Entry 6WUB (electron microscopy, 3.20 A resolution); this record covers chains a and o of the 12 polymer chains in the assembly.

# Chain a
Molecule: 16S rRNA
Organism: Enterococcus faecalis OG1RF
Sequence (1548 nucleotides; row label = number of the first residue in the row):
     3 UGAGAGUUUGAUCCUGGCUCAGGACGAACGCUGGCGGCGUGCCUAAUACA
    53 UGCAAGUCGAACGCUUCUUUCCUCCCGAGUGCUUGCACUCAAUUGGAAAG
   103 AGGAGUGGCGGACGGGUGAGUAACACGUGGGUAACCUACCCAUCAGAGGG
   153 GGAUAACACUUGGAAACAGGUGCUAAUACCGCAUAACAGUUUAUGCCGCA
   203 UGGCAUAAGAGUGAAAGGCGCUUUCGGGUGUCGCUGAUGGAUGGACCCGC
   253 GGUGCAUUAGCUAGUUGGUGAGGUAACGGCUCACCAAGGCCACGAUGCAU
   303 AGCCGACCUGAGAGGGUGAUCGGCCACACUGGGACUGAGACACGGCCCAG
   353 ACUCCUACGGGAGGCAGCAGUAGGGAAUCUUCGGCAAUGGACGAAAGUCU
   403 GACCGAGCAACGCCGCGUGAGUGAAGAAGGUUUUCGGAUCGUAAAACUCU
   453 GUUGUUAGAGAAGAACAAGGACGUUAGUAACUGAACGUCCCCUGACGGUA
   503 UCUAACCAGAAAGCCACGGCUAACUACGUGCCAGCAGCCGCGGUAAUACG
   553 UAGGUGGCAAGCGUUGUCCGGAUUUAUUGGGCGUAAAGCGAGCGCAGGCG
   603 GUUUCUUAAGUCUGAUGUGAAAGCCCCCGGCUCAACCGGGGAGGGUCAUU
   653 GGAAACUGGGAGACUUGAGUGCAGAAGAGGAGAGUGGAAUUCCAUGUGUA
   703 GCGGUGAAAUGCGUAGAUAUAUGGAGGAACACCAGUGGCGAAGGCGGCUC
   753 UCUGGUCUGUAACUGACGCUGAGGCUCGAAAGCGUGGGGAGCAAACAGGA
   803 UUAGAUACCCUGGUAGUCCACGCCGUAAACGAUGAGUGCUAAGUGUUGGA
   853 GGGUUUCCGCCCUUCAGUGCUGCAGCAAACGCAUUAAGCACUCCGCCUGG
   903 GGAGUACGACCGCAAGGUUGAAACUCAAAGGAAUUGACGGGGGCCCGCAC
   953 AAGCGGUGGAGCAUGUGGUUUAAUUCGAAGCAACGCGAAGAACCUUACCA
  1003 GGUCUUGACAUCCUUUGACCACUCUAGAGAUAGAGCUUUCCCUUCGGGGA
  1053 CAAAGUGACAGGUGGUGCAUGGUUGUCGUCAGCUCGUGUCGUGAGAUGUU
  1103 GGGUUAAGUCCCGCAACGAGCGCAACCCUUAUUGUUAGUUGCCAUCAUUU
  1153 AGUUGGGCACUCUAGCGAGACUGCCGGUGACAAACCGGAGGAAGGUGGGG
  1203 AUGACGUCAAAUCAUCAUGCCCCUUAUGACCUGGGCUACACACGUGCUAC
  1253 AAUGGGAAGUACAACGAGUCGCUAGACCGCGAGGUCAUGCAAAUCUCUUA
  1303 AAGCUUCUCUCAGUUCGGAUUGCAGGCUGCAACUCGCCUGCAUGAAGCCG
  1353 GAAUCGCUAGUAAUCGCGGAUCAGCACGCCGCGGUGAAUACGUUCCCGGG
  1403 CCUUGUACACACCGCCCGUCACACCACGAGAGUUUGUAACACCCGAAGUC
  1453 GGUGAGGUAACCUUUUUGGAGCCAGCCGCCUAAGGUGGGAUAGAUGAUUG
  1503 GGGUGAAGUCGUAACAAGGUAGCCGUAUCGGAAGGUGCGGCUGGAUCA
Disordered / not traced: 72-96, 950-1080, 1125-1395

# Chain o
Name: 30S ribosomal protein S15
Organism: Enterococcus faecalis OG1RF
UniProt: A0A1B4XRW3 (A0A1B4XRW3_ENTFL); residues 2-89 here = UniProt positions 2-89
Chain sequence (88 residues; row label = number of the first residue in the row):
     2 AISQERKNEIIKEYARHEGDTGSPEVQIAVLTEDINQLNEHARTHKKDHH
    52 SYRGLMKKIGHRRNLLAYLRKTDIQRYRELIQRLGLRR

# Chain a / chain o interface
Pairs across the interface (52; chain a residue first):
  G594(a) - Arg54(o)  hydrogen bond to the sugar
  C595(a) - Lys58(o)  salt bridge to the phosphate
  G596(a) - Gly61(o)  phosphate contact
  G671(a) - Gln28(o)  sugar contact
  G671(a) - His62(o)  hydrogen bond to the sugar
  U672(a) - Thr22(o)  hydrogen bond to the sugar
  U672(a) - Gln28(o)  hydrogen bond to the sugar
  G673(a) - Lys8(o)  salt bridge to the phosphate
  G673(a) - Thr22(o)  hydrogen bond to the sugar
  C674(a) - Gln5(o)  phosphate contact
  C674(a) - Lys8(o)  salt bridge to the phosphate
  C674(a) - Asn9(o)  phosphate contact
  A675(a) - Gln5(o)  phosphate contact
  G681(a) - His51(o)  sugar contact
  G681(a) - Ser52(o)  base contact
  G682(a) - Asp49(o)  hydrogen bond to the sugar
  G682(a) - His51(o)  sugar contact
  A683(a) - His46(o)  sugar contact
  A683(a) - Lys48(o)  sugar contact
  A683(a) - Asp49(o)  sugar contact
  G684(a) - His46(o)  sugar contact
  G684(a) - Lys48(o)  phosphate contact
  A743(a) - Arg54(o)  salt bridge to the phosphate
  A744(a) - His51(o)  base contact
  G745(a) - His51(o)  base contact
  C754(a) - His42(o)  sugar contact
  U755(a) - Ala2(o)  phosphate contact
  U755(a) - Leu39(o)  phosphate contact
  U755(a) - His42(o)  sugar contact
  U755(a) - Ser52(o)  hydrogen bond to the sugar
  G756(a) - Ala2(o)  hydrogen bond to the phosphate
  G756(a) - Leu39(o)  phosphate contact
  G756(a) - His51(o)  sugar contact
  G756(a) - Ser52(o)  sugar contact
  G756(a) - Gly55(o)  sugar contact
  G757(a) - Lys59(o)  salt bridge to the phosphate
  A764(a) - Thr22(o)  base contact
  C765(a) - His18(o)  phosphate contact
  C765(a) - Gly20(o)  sugar contact
  C765(a) - Asp21(o)  sugar contact
  C765(a) - Thr22(o)  sugar contact
  C765(a) - Gly23(o)  hydrogen bond to the sugar
  U766(a) - His18(o)  salt bridge to the phosphate
  U766(a) - Gly23(o)  sugar contact
  U766(a) - Ser24(o)  hydrogen bond to the sugar
  U766(a) - Pro25(o)  sugar contact
  G767(a) - Tyr69(o)  sugar contact
  A768(a) - Tyr69(o)  hydrogen bond to the phosphate
  C769(a) - Tyr69(o)  sugar contact
  G770(a) - Asn65(o)  hydrogen bond to the phosphate
  C779(a) - His50(o)  sugar contact
  C823(a) - Lys48(o)  salt bridge to the phosphate
Interface residues without a listed pair, chain a (31 interface residues in all): C597, G742, G780
Interface residues without a listed pair, chain o (31 interface residues in all): Met57, Arg64, Leu66

# In short
Chain a and chain o each contribute 31 residues to their interface, with 12 hydrogen bonds and 7 salt bridges.
Polar contacts include G594(a)-Arg54(o), G671(a)-His62(o) and U672(a)-Thr22(o).
Here chain a is 16S rRNA and chain o is 30S ribosomal protein S15, both from Enterococcus faecalis OG1RF.
Entry 6WUB (30S subunit (head) of 70S Ribosome Enterococcus faecalis MultiBody refinement) was determined by
electron microscopy, deposited together with 6WUA.
